PDB entry 7V9A | electron microscopy, 3.94 A resolution | chains G and H of the 10 polymer chains in the assembly

# Chain G
Name: H/ACA ribonucleoprotein complex subunit DKC1
Source organism: Homo sapiens
Notes: EC 5.4.99.-
UniProtKB: O60832 (DKC1_HUMAN); residue numbers follow UniProt; this construct covers 1-514
Chain sequence (514 residues; row label = number of the first residue in the row):
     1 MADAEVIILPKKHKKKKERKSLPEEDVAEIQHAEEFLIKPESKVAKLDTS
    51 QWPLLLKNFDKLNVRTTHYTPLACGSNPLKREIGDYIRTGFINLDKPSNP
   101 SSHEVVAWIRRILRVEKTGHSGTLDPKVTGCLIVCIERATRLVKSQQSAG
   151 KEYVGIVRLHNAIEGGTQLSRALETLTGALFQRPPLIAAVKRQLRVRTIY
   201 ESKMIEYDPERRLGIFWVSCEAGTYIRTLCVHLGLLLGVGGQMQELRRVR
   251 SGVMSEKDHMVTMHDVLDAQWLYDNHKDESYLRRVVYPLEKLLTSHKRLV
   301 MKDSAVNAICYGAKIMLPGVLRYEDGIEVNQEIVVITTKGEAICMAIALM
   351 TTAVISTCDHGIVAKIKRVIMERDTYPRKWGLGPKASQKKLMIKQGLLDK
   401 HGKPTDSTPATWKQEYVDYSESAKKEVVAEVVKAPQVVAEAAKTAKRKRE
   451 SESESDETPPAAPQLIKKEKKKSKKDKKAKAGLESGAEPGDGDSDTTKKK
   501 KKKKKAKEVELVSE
Disordered / not traced: 1-46, 396-514
Curated features (UniProtKB/Swiss-Prot):
  - region: Ala2 to Ser21 (Nucleolar localization)
  - active site: Asp125 (Nucleophile)
  - modified residue: Ala2 (N-acetylalanine), Ser21 (Phosphoserine), Ser387 (Phosphoserine), Ser451 (Phosphoserine), Ser453 (Phosphoserine), Ser455 (Phosphoserine), Thr458 (Phosphothreonine), Ser485 (Phosphoserine), Ser494 (Phosphoserine), Ser513 (Phosphoserine)
  - cross-link (Glycyl lysine isopeptide (Lys-Gly)): Lys20 (interchain with G-Cter in SUMO2), Lys39 (interchain with G-Cter in SUMO2), Lys43 (interchain with G-Cter in SUMO2), Lys191 (interchain with G-Cter in SUMO2), Lys394 (interchain with G-Cter in SUMO2), Lys413 (interchain with G-Cter in SUMO1), Lys424 (interchain with G-Cter in SUMO2), Lys433 (interchain with G-Cter in SUMO2), Lys467 (interchain with G-Cter in SUMO2)
  - natural variant: Ala2 (A2V: In DKCX), Phe36 (F36V: In DKCX), Leu37 (deletion: In DKCX), Ile38 (I38T: In HHS), Lys39 (K39E: In DKCX), Pro40 (P40R: In DKCX), Glu41 (E41K: In DKCX), Thr49 (T49M: In HHS), Leu54 (L54V: In DKCX), Leu56 (L56S: In DKCX), Arg65 (R65T: In DKCX), Thr66 (T66A: In DKCX), 10 further natural variant entries in UniProt
  - mutagenesis: Ala353 (A353R: Increases interaction with SHQ1)
What the authors report for this chain:
  - binding site for Telomerase RNA component: Leu382 to Glu421

# Chain H
Name: H/ACA ribonucleoprotein complex subunit 1
Source organism: Homo sapiens
UniProtKB: Q9NY12 (GAR1_HUMAN); residues 1-217 here = UniProt positions 1-217
Chain sequence (217 residues; each row starts with the number of its first residue):
     1 MSFRGGGRGGFNRGGGGGGFNRGGSSNHFRGGGGGGGGGNFRGGGRGGFG
    51 RGGGRGGFNKGQDQGPPERVVLLGEFLHPCEDDIVCKCTTDENKVPYFNA
   101 PVYLENKEQIGKVDEIFGQLRDFYFSVKLSENMKASSFKKLQKFYIDPYK
   151 LLPLQRFLPRPPGEKGPPRGGGRGGRGGGRGGGGRGGGRGGGFRGGRGGG
   201 GGGFRGGRGGGFRGRGH
Disordered / not traced: 1-63, 162-217
Curated features (UniProtKB/Swiss-Prot):
  - cross-link: Lys134 (Glycyl lysine isopeptide (Lys-Gly) (interchain with G-Cter in SUMO2))

# How chain G and chain H interact
Pairs across the interface - 24 pairs, chain G then chain H:
  Thr175(G) - Gln119(H)
  Thr177(G) - Gln119(H)  hydrogen bond (backbone-side chain)
  Ala179(G) - Gln119(H)
  Ala179(G) - Leu120(H)  hydrogen bond (backbone-backbone)
  Leu180(G) - Gly118(H)
  Phe181(G) - Gly118(H)  hydrogen bond (backbone-backbone)
  Phe181(G) - Gln119(H)
  Phe181(G) - Leu120(H)  hydrophobic
  Gln193(G) - Phe98(H)
  Leu194(G) - Phe98(H)  hydrophobic
  Val231(G) - Glu115(H)
  His232(G) - Ile116(H)
  His232(G) - Phe117(H)
  Leu235(G) - His78(H)
  Leu235(G) - Cys80(H)
  Leu235(G) - Val85(H)
  Leu235(G) - Glu115(H)
  Leu235(G) - Phe117(H)  hydrophobic
  Leu236(G) - His78(H)
  Leu236(G) - Phe117(H)  hydrophobic
  Leu236(G) - Tyr124(H)  hydrophobic
  Gly238(G) - His78(H)
  Gly238(G) - Cys80(H)
  Val239(G) - Cys80(H)
Also at the interface, not in a pair above, chain G (16 interface residues in all): Gly178, Gly234, Gly240
Also at the interface, not in a pair above, chain H (14 interface residues in all): Pro79, Phe123, Phe157

# Overview
16 residues of chain G and 14 residues of chain H are in contact, with 3 hydrogen bonds. Among the polar pairs
are Thr177(G)-Gln119(H), Ala179(G)-Leu120(H) and Phe181(G)-Gly118(H). UniProt lists active-site residue
Asp125(G) and one mutagenesis site on chain G. From the paper: a binding site for Telomerase RNA component at
Leu382(G).
Here chain G is H/ACA ribonucleoprotein complex subunit DKC1 and chain H is H/ACA ribonucleoprotein complex
subunit 1, both from Homo sapiens. Entry 7V9A (biogenesis module of human telomerase holoenzyme) was
determined by electron microscopy (same publication as 7V99).
